PDB entry 1L59 | X-ray diffraction, 1.75 A resolution | chain A

# Chain A
Name: Lysozyme
Source organism: Enterobacteria phage T4
Notes: EC 3.2.1.17
Reference sequence: P00720 (LYS_BPT4); residues 1-164 here = UniProt positions 1-164
Sequence (164 residues; each row starts with the number of its first residue):
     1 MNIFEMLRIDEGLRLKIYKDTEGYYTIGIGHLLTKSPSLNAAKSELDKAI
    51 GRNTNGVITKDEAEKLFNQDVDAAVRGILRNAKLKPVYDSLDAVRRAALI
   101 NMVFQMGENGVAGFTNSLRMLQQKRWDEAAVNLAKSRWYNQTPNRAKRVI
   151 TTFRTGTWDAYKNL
Disordered / not traced: 163-164
Sequence notes: conflict Thr54 (Cys in P00720), Ala97 (Cys in P00720), Asn109 (Thr in P00720)
Swiss-Prot annotation at these positions:
  - active site (Proton donor/acceptor): Glu11, Asp20
  - binding site (substrate): Leu32, Phe104, Ser117, Asn132
  - mutagenesis: Glu11 (E11A/F/H/M/N: Complete loss of enzymatic activity; E11N: Loss of 84% of enzymatic activity; E11Q: Complete loss of activity), Asp20 (D20A/N/S/T: Complete loss of enzymatic activity; D20C: Nearly no effet on specific enzymatic activity; D20E/Q: Loss of 99% of enzymatic activity), Thr26 (T26E: Complete loss of activity at neutral pH; covalently bound substrate; T26H: Facilitates transglycosylation more effectively than hydrolysis; covalently bound substrate), Gly30 (G30A: Almost complete loss of enzymatic activity; G30F: Almost complete loss of enzymatic activity. The enzyme is destabilized by 1.5 kcal/mol), Ser117 (S117F: 10-fold decrease in enzymatic activity; S117I: 500-fold decrease in enzymatic activity; S117V: 50-fold decrease in enzymatic activity), Asn132 (N132I: 5-fold decrease in enzymatic activity; N132M/F: 2-fold decrease in enzymatic activity)

# Overview
UniProt lists active-site residues Glu11 and Asp20, 4 substrate-binding residues and 6 mutagenesis sites.
Chain A is Lysozyme (Enterobacteria phage T4); the structure, Analysis of the interaction between charged side
chains and the alpha-helix dipole using designed thermostable mutants ..., was determined by X-ray diffraction
together with 1L55, 1L57, 1L61, 1L62 and 1L63 from the same study.
